PDB entry 8TNY | electron microscopy, 3.55 A resolution | chains B and A

== Chain B (and A) ==
Name: Sulfate transporter
Source organism: Homo sapiens
Notes: chain A of this document is another copy of the same molecule, construct and numbering; everything in this record applies to it too
UniProt: P50443 (S26A2_HUMAN); numbering as in UniProt (aligned over 52-724)
Chain sequence (673 residues; numbered 52 to 724; the number before each row is that of its first residue):
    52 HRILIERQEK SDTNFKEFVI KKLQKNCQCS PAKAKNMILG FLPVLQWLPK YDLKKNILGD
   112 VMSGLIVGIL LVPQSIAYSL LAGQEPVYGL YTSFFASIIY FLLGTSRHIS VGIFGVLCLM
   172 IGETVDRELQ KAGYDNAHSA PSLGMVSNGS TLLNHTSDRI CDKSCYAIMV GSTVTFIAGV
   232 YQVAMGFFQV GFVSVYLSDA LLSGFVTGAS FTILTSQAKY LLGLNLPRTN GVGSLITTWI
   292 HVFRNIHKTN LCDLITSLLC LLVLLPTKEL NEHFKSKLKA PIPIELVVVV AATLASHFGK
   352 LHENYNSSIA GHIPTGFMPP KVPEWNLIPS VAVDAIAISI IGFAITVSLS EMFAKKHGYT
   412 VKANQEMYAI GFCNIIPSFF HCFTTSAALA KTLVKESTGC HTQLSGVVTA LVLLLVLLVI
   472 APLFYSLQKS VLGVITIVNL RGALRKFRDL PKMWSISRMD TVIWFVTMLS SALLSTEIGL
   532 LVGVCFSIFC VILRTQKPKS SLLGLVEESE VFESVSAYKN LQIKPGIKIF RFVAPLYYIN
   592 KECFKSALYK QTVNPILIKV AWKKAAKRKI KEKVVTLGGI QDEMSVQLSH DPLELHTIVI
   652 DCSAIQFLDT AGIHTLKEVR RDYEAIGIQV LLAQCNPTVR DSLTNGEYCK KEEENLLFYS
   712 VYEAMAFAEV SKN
Disordered / not traced: 61-112, 186-210, 317-333, 448-453, 617-644
Swiss-Prot annotation at these positions:
  - glycosylation (N-linked (GlcNAc...) asparagine): Asn199, Asn205, Asn357
  - natural variant: Gly255 (G255E: In AO2), Phe256 (F256S: In EDM4), Arg279 (R279W: In AO2 and EDM4), Val340 (deletion: In ACG1B), Asn425 (N425D: In ACG1B), Gln454 (Q454P: In diatrophic dysplasia), Cys653 (C653S: In EDM4), Gly678 (G678V: In ACG1B), Ala715 (A715V: In AO2 and EDM4)
Reported in the primary citation:
  - binding site for sulfate ion: Tyr129, Ile164, Phe165, Ala439, Leu440, Ala441, Lys442
  - disease-associated variants - A133V, C311R, A386G, A386V, N425D, A461V, L483P, G484D, S522F, C653G, C653S, C653Y, G678V, A715T: decreased stability (proposed by the authors, not directly observed)
  - disease-associated variants - A386V: decreased expression (citing earlier work)
  - disease-associated variants - R279W: decreased expression
  - disease-associated variants - D250V: unchanged expression

== Interface between chain B and chain A ==
Pairs across the interface (90):
  Ile54(B) with Ser560(A); Val562(A), hydrophobic
  Ile56(B) with Tyr569(A), hydrophobic
  Glu57(B) with Tyr569(A); Lys570(A), hydrogen bond (backbone-backbone)
  Arg58(B) with Ala568(A); Tyr569(A)
  Gln59(B) with Val566(A), hydrogen bond (side chain-backbone); Ser567(A); Ala568(A), hydrogen bond (backbone-backbone); Tyr569(A), hydrogen bond (side chain-backbone); Lys570(A)
  Phe243(B) with Gln547(A)
  Val246(B) with Gln547(A); Tyr589(A)
  Tyr247(B) with Phe540(A); Gln547(A), hydrogen bond; Tyr589(A), hydrophobic
  Ser249(B) with Tyr589(A)
  Ser506(B) with Asn696(A)
  Ile507(B) with Thr661(A)
  Ser508(B) with Thr661(A)
  Asp511(B) with Asp660(A); Thr661(A), hydrogen bond
  Ser538(B) with Tyr589(A)
  Ile539(B) with Ile539(A), hydrophobic; Ile543(A), hydrophobic; Tyr589(A)
  Phe540(B) with Tyr247(A)
  Val542(B) with Ile543(A), hydrophobic; Tyr588(A), hydrophobic; Phe658(A), hydrophobic
  Ile543(B) with Ile539(A), hydrophobic; Val542(A), hydrophobic
  Arg545(B) with Gln657(A); Phe658(A); Asp660(A), salt bridge
  Gln547(B) with Phe243(A); Val246(A); Tyr247(A), hydrogen bond
  Ser560(B) with Ile54(A)
  Val562(B) with Ile54(A), hydrophobic; Tyr710(A); Ser711(A)
  Val566(B) with Gln59(A), hydrogen bond (backbone-side chain)
  Ser567(B) with Gln59(A)
  Ala568(B) with Arg58(A); Gln59(A), hydrogen bond (backbone-backbone)
  Tyr569(B) with Ile56(A), hydrophobic; Glu57(A); Arg58(A); Gln59(A), hydrogen bond (backbone-side chain); Arg691(A); Tyr710(A)
  Lys570(B) with Glu57(A), hydrogen bond (backbone-backbone); Gln59(A)
  Arg582(B) with Ser654(A); Asn687(A)
  Val584(B) with Gln657(A); Asn687(A)
  Ala585(B) with Gln657(A)
  Pro586(B) with Gln657(A)
  Tyr588(B) with Val542(A), hydrophobic
  Tyr589(B) with Val246(A); Tyr247(A), hydrophobic; Ser249(A); Ser538(A); Ile539(A)
  Ser654(B) with Arg582(A); Ser654(A), hydrogen bond; Ala655(A)
  Ala655(B) with Ser654(A)
  Gln657(B) with Arg545(A); Val584(A); Ala585(A); Pro586(A)
  Phe658(B) with Val542(A), hydrophobic; Arg545(A)
  Asp660(B) with Asp511(A); Arg545(A), salt bridge
  Thr661(B) with Ile507(A); Ser508(A); Asp511(A), hydrogen bond
  Asn687(B) with Arg582(A); Val584(A)
  Arg691(B) with Tyr569(A)
  Asn696(B) with Ser506(A)
  Tyr710(B) with Val562(A); Tyr569(A)
  Ser711(B) with Val562(A)
Interface residues without a listed pair, chain B (52 interface residues in all): Leu248, Tyr410, Thr546, Val557, Ile590, Ile607, His665, Pro688
Interface residues without a listed pair, chain A (52 interface residues in all): Leu248, Tyr410, Thr546, Val557, Ile590, Ile607, His665, Pro688

== Overview ==
The chain B/chain A interface involves 52 residues from each chain, with 13 hydrogen bonds and 2 salt bridges.
Polar pairs include Arg545(B)-Asp660(A), Gln59(B)-Val566(A) and Gln59(B)-Tyr569(A). From the paper: a binding
site for sulfate ion at Tyr129(B), Ile164(B) and Phe165(B) among others; A133V, C311R and A386G of chain B,
among others, reduce stability; 16 substitutions were tested in all.
Chain B and chain A are both Sulfate transporter (Homo sapiens); the structure, Substrate Binding Plasticity
Revealed by Cryo-EM Structures of SLC26A2, was determined by electron microscopy, deposited together with 8TNW
and 8TNX.
